Entry 5K92 (X-ray diffraction, 1.42 A resolution); this record covers chains A and C of the 3 polymer chains in the assembly.

== Chain A (and C) ==
Molecule: Apo-(CSL16C)3
Notes: chain C of this document is another copy of the same molecule, construct and numbering; everything in this record applies to it too
Sequence (31 residues; numbered 0 to 30; the number before each row is that of its first residue; numbering starts at 0):
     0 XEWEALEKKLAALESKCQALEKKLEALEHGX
Modified residues: ACE (acetyl group) at position 0; NH2 (amino group) at position 30
Bound ions: Zn2+ site 1: Glu6 (shared with Glu1(C), His28(C) of chain C); Zn2+ site 2: Glu24 (shared with 2 residues of chain B); Zn2+ site 3: His28 (shared with 3 residues of chain B)

== How chain A and chain C interact ==
Contacting residue pairs - 24 pairs, chain A then chain C:
  Trp2(A) - Glu1(C)  hydrogen bond
  Trp2(A) - Trp2(C)  hydrophobic
  Trp2(A) - Leu5(C)  hydrophobic
  Glu6(A) - Glu1(C)
  Glu6(A) - Leu5(C)
  Leu9(A) - Leu5(C)  hydrophobic
  Leu9(A) - Lys8(C)
  Leu9(A) - Leu9(C)  hydrophobic
  Leu9(A) - Leu12(C)  hydrophobic
  Leu12(A) - Leu12(C)  hydrophobic
  Glu13(A) - Lys8(C)
  Cys16(A) - Leu12(C)  hydrophobic
  Cys16(A) - Lys15(C)
  Cys16(A) - Cys16(C)  hydrogen bond
  Cys16(A) - Leu19(C)  hydrophobic
  Leu19(A) - Leu19(C)  hydrophobic
  Glu20(A) - Lys15(C)  salt bridge
  Glu20(A) - Leu19(C)
  Leu23(A) - Leu19(C)
  Leu23(A) - Leu23(C)  hydrophobic
  Leu23(A) - Leu26(C)
  Glu24(A) - Lys22(C)  salt bridge
  Glu27(A) - Lys22(C)  salt bridge
  Glu27(A) - Leu26(C)
Interface residues without a listed pair, chain A (13 interface residues in all): Leu5, Leu26

== In short ==
13 residues of chain A face 12 of chain C across their interface; the contacts include 2 hydrogen bonds and 3
salt bridges. Polar pairs include Glu20(A)-Lys15(C), Glu24(A)-Lys22(C) and Glu27(A)-Lys22(C).
Both chains are Apo-(CSL16C)3. Entry 5K92 (Crystal Structure of an apo Tris-thiolate Binding Site in a de novo
Three Stranded Coiled Coil ...) was determined by X-ray diffraction (same publication as 5KB0, 5KB1 and 5KB2).
